Entry 8P62 (electron microscopy, 3.90 A resolution); this record covers chains D and H of the 14 polymer chains in the assembly.

== Chain D ==
Protein: DNA replication complex GINS protein SLD5
Source organism: Saccharomyces cerevisiae
Reference sequence: Q03406 (SLD5_YEAST); residue numbers follow UniProt; this construct covers 1-294
Chain sequence (294 residues; numbered 1 to 294; the number before each row is that of its first residue):
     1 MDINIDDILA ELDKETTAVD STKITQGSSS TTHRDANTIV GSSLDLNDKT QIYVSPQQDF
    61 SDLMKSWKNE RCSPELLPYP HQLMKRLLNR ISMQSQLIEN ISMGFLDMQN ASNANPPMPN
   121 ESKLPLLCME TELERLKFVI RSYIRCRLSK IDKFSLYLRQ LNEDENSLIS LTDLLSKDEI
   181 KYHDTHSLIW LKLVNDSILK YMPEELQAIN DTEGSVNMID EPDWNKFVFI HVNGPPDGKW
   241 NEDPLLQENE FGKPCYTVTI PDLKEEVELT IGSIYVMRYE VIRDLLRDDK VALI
Not modelled in the structure: 1-49
UniProt features mapped onto this chain:
  - mutagenesis: S21 (S21P: In sld5-8; temperature-sensitive mutant; in association with P-66. Defective in DNA replication), S66 (S66P: In sld5-8; temperature-sensitive mutant; in association with P-21. Defective in DNA replication), W67 (W67R: In sld5-12; temperature-sensitive mutant. Defective in DNA replication), K150 (K150E: In sld5-2; temperature-sensitive mutant. Defective in DNA replication), L293 (L293P: In sld5-13; temperature-sensitive mutant. Defective in DNA replication)

== Chain H ==
Protein: DNA replication complex GINS protein PSF1
Source organism: Saccharomyces cerevisiae
Reference sequence: Q12488 (PSF1_YEAST); numbering as in UniProt (aligned over 1-208)
Chain sequence (208 residues; numbered 1 to 208; the number before each row is that of its first residue):
     1 MYGDLGNKLV LEAKRTKQLY ARSNQDVNLP MYHEDIIRNI LKEVSNLRKN TEYLKEQQQL
    61 GMLDDKVAKC QYFVTLLCME RNKRCLLAYQ RLRTDILDSM AWNNNGLDLM SSITFSQQDT
   121 NNLSHQEQEY LKEYCDLITD LKSGDLVDID LSGSLVPPSD VFIDVRVLKD AGEIQTEYGV
   181 FNLIKDSQFF VRQSDVERLI QQGYLQKI
Not modelled in the structure: 1, 113-115
UniProt features mapped onto this chain:
  - mutagenesis: R84 (R84G: In PSF1-1; temperature-sensitive mutant. Defective in DNA replication. Impaired chromatin binding of CDC45)

== Interface between chain D and chain H ==
Contacting residue pairs (56; chain D residue first):
  L88(D) - D145(H)
  I91(D) - D148(H)
  S102(D) - Y178(H)
  M103(D) - Y178(H)  hydrogen bond (backbone-side chain)
  L106(D) - Y178(H)  hydrophobic
  L127(D) - R192(H)
  E130(D) - R192(H)  salt bridge
  E134(D) - P158(H)
  K137(D) - D148(H)  hydrogen bond (side chain-backbone)
  F138(D) - L155(H)
  F138(D) - P157(H)  hydrophobic
  F138(D) - P158(H)
  I140(D) - I149(H)  hydrophobic
  R141(D) - D150(H)  hydrogen bond (side chain-backbone)
  R141(D) - L151(H)
  R141(D) - S154(H)  hydrogen bond (side chain-backbone)
  R141(D) - L155(H)
  I144(D) - L151(H)  hydrophobic
  R145(D) - W102(H)
  R145(D) - L151(H)
  R145(D) - L155(H)
  L148(D) - W102(H)  hydrophobic
  L148(D) - L141(H)  hydrophobic
  D152(D) - R91(H)
  K181(D) - D140(H)  salt bridge
  Y182(D) - Y134(H)  hydrogen bond
  Y182(D) - L141(H)  hydrophobic
  T185(D) - L137(H)
  H186(D) - D98(H)  salt bridge
  H186(D) - Y130(H)  hydrogen bond
  H186(D) - Y134(H)
  I189(D) - Y130(H)  hydrophobic
  I189(D) - E133(H)
  I189(D) - L137(H)  hydrophobic
  W190(D) - T94(H)  hydrogen bond
  K192(D) - E129(H)  salt bridge
  L193(D) - T94(H)
  L193(D) - Q126(H)
  L193(D) - Y130(H)  hydrophobic
  V194(D) - L87(H)  hydrophobic
  D196(D) - Q126(H)
  S197(D) - Q126(H)  hydrogen bond
  I198(D) - L86(H)  hydrophobic
  I198(D) - Q90(H)
  Y201(D) - L41(H)  hydrophobic
  Y201(D) - R48(H)  hydrogen bond (backbone-side chain)
  M202(D) - R48(H)  hydrogen bond (backbone-side chain)
  M202(D) - K83(H)
  P203(D) - R48(H)
  E205(D) - Y72(H)
  L206(D) - L76(H)  hydrophobic
  L206(D) - M79(H)  hydrophobic
  L206(D) - K83(H)  hydrogen bond (backbone-side chain)
  A208(D) - K83(H)
  S215(D) - E80(H)
  M218(D) - K83(H)
Interface residues without a listed pair, chain D (41 interface residues in all): S92, E99, R135, K153, V216
Interface residues without a listed pair, chain H (41 interface residues in all): R84, E127, L146, S152, G153, V156, V161, S194

== Summary ==
Chain D and chain H each contribute 41 residues to their interface; the contacts include 11 hydrogen bonds and
4 salt bridges. Among the polar pairs are E130(D)-R192(H), K181(D)-D140(H) and H186(D)-D98(H).
Here chain D is DNA replication complex GINS protein SLD5 and chain H is DNA replication complex GINS protein
PSF1, both from Saccharomyces cerevisiae. Entry 8P62 (S. cerevisiae ssDNA-sCMGE after DNA replication
initiation) was determined by electron microscopy together with 8P5E and 8P63 from the same study.
